Entry 1A5O (X-ray diffraction, 2.50 A resolution); this record covers chains B and C of the 3 polymer chains in the assembly.

== Chain B ==
Name: Urease (beta subunit)
Source organism: Klebsiella aerogenes
Notes: EC 3.5.1.5
UniProtKB: P18315 (URE2_KLEAE); numbering as in UniProt (aligned over 1-101)
Amino-acid sequence (101 residues; row label = number of the first residue in the row):
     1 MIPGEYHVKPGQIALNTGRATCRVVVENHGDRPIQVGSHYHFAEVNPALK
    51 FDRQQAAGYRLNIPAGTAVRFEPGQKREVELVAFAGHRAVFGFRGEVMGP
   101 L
Curated features (UniProtKB/Swiss-Prot):
  - mutagenesis: His39 (H39A: Reduces activity by 20% and reduces thermal stability above 50 degrees Celsius), His41 (H41A: Reduces activity by 30% and reduces thermal stability above 50 degrees Celsius)

== Chain C ==
Name: Urease (alpha subunit)
Source organism: Klebsiella aerogenes
Notes: EC 3.5.1.5
UniProtKB: P18314 (URE1_KLEAE); numbering as in UniProt (aligned over 2-567)
Amino-acid sequence (566 residues; numbered 2 to 567; the number before each row is that of its first residue):
     2 SNISRQAYADMFGPTVGDKVRLADTELWIEVEDDLTTYGEEVKFGGGKVI
    52 RDGMGQGQMLAADCVDLVLTNALIVDHWGIVKADIGVKDGRIFAIGKAGN
   102 PDIQPNVTIPIGAATEVIAAEGKIVTAGGIDTHIHWICPQQAEEALVSGV
   152 TTMVGGGTGPAAGTHATTCTPGPWYISRMLQAADSLPVNIGLLGKGNVSQ
   202 PDALREQVAAGVIGLCIHEDWGATPAAIDCALTVADEMDIQVALHSDTLN
   252 ESGFVEDTLAAIGGRTIHTFHTEGAGGGHAPDIITACAHPNILPSSTNPT
   302 LPYTLNTIDEHLDMLMVCHHLDPDIAEDVAFAESRIRRETIAAEDVLHDL
   352 GAFSLTSSDSQAMGRVGEVILRTWQVAHRMKVQRGALAEETGDNDNFRVK
   402 RYIAKYTINPALTHGIAHEVGSIEVGKLADLVVWSPAFFGVKPATVIKGG
   452 MIAIAPMGDINASIPTPQPVHYRPMFGALGSARHHCRLTFLSQAAAANGV
   502 AERLNLRSAIAVVKGCRTVQKADMVHNSLQPNITVDAQTYEVRVDGELIT
   552 SEPADVLPMAQRYFLF
Differences from the reference sequence: engineered mutation Cys217 (Lys in P18314)
Curated features (UniProtKB/Swiss-Prot):
  - active site: His320 (Proton donor)
  - binding site (Ni(2+)): His134, His136, His246, His272, Asp360
  - binding site (substrate): His219
  - mutagenesis: His134 (H134A: Abrogates activity and reduces binding to nickel ions), His136 (H136A: Abrogates activity and reduces binding to nickel ions), His219 (H219A: Reduces activity 500-fold and increases KM 1000-fold. Resistant to inactivation by diethylpyrocarbonate and iodoacetamide; H219N/Q: Increases KM 100-fold; optimum pH is 6), Asp221 (D221A: Reduces activity 1000-fold and increases KM 10-fold; D221N: Reduces activity 50-fold), His246 (H246A: Abrogates activity and reduces binding to nickel ions), His312 (H312A: Enhances thermal stability above 50 degrees Celsius), Cys319 (C319A: Reduces activity 2-fold, but increases KM only 1.7-fold; optimum pH is 6.7. Reduces binding of nickel ions. Resistant to inactivation by iodoacetamide ...), His320 (H320A: Reduces activity 100000-fold, but increases KM only 3-fold; optimum pH is 6.75. Resistant to inactivation by diethylpyrocarbonate and iodoacetamide ...), Arg336 (R336Q: Reduces activity 10000-fold, but has no effect on KM)

== How chain B and chain C interact ==
Residue-residue contacts - 83 pairs, chain B then chain C:
  Met1(B) - Arg22(C)
  Met1(B) - Asp25(C)
  Met1(B) - Arg563(C)
  Ile2(B) - Arg22(C)
  Pro3(B) - Ala24(C)
  Pro3(B) - Asp25(C)
  Pro3(B) - Ala438(C)
  Pro3(B) - Tyr564(C)
  Gly4(B) - Val21(C)
  Gly4(B) - Arg22(C)
  Gly4(B) - Ala24(C)  hydrogen bond (backbone-backbone)
  Gly4(B) - Pro437(C)
  Gly4(B) - Ala438(C)
  Glu5(B) - Val21(C)
  Glu5(B) - Arg22(C)  salt bridge
  Glu5(B) - Trp29(C)
  Tyr6(B) - Ala10(C)
  Tyr6(B) - Pro15(C)
  Tyr6(B) - Lys20(C)
  Tyr6(B) - Val21(C)  hydrophobic
  Tyr6(B) - Gly123(C)
  His7(B) - Asp19(C)
  His7(B) - Lys20(C)  hydrogen bond (backbone-backbone)
  His7(B) - Trp29(C)
  Val8(B) - Arg6(C)
  Val8(B) - Gln7(C)
  Val8(B) - Ala10(C)  hydrophobic
  Val8(B) - Asp19(C)
  Lys9(B) - Arg6(C)
  Lys9(B) - Asp19(C)  hydrogen bond (backbone-side chain)
  Gly11(B) - Ser5(C)
  Gly11(B) - Arg6(C)  hydrogen bond (backbone-backbone)
  Gln12(B) - Asn3(C)  hydrogen bond
  Gln12(B) - Ile4(C)
  Gln12(B) - Ser5(C)
  Gln12(B) - Arg6(C)
  Ile13(B) - Asn3(C)
  Ile13(B) - Ile4(C)  hydrogen bond (backbone-backbone)
  Ile13(B) - Tyr39(C)  hydrophobic
  Ala14(B) - Ser2(C)
  Ala14(B) - Tyr39(C)
  Leu15(B) - Ser2(C)  hydrogen bond (backbone-backbone)
  Leu15(B) - Tyr39(C)
  Leu15(B) - Gly40(C)
  Asn16(B) - Tyr39(C)  hydrogen bond (backbone-backbone)
  Asn16(B) - Gly40(C)  hydrogen bond (side chain-backbone)
  Asn16(B) - Glu41(C)
  Arg19(B) - Glu41(C)  salt bridge
  Gly37(B) - Gly48(C)
  His39(B) - Gly40(C)
  His39(B) - Glu41(C)  salt bridge
  His39(B) - Val50(C)
  His39(B) - Met55(C)
  Tyr40(B) - Met55(C)  hydrophobic
  Arg60(B) - Gly40(C)
  Arg60(B) - Glu41(C)  salt bridge
  Asn62(B) - Ser2(C)  hydrogen bond (side chain-backbone)
  Pro64(B) - Ser2(C)
  Ala65(B) - Phe13(C)
  Ala65(B) - Gly40(C)
  Ala65(B) - Glu42(C)
  Ala65(B) - Val50(C)  hydrophobic
  Gly66(B) - Gly48(C)
  Gly66(B) - Lys49(C)
  Gly66(B) - Val50(C)
  Phe84(B) - Ile104(C)  hydrophobic
  Ala85(B) - Asp103(C)
  Ala85(B) - Ile104(C)  hydrogen bond (backbone-backbone)
  Ala85(B) - Pro106(C)
  Gly86(B) - Pro102(C)
  Gly86(B) - Asp103(C)
  Gly86(B) - Gln105(C)
  His87(B) - Pro102(C)  hydrogen bond (backbone-backbone)
  His87(B) - Asp103(C)  salt bridge
  Arg88(B) - Asp103(C)  hydrogen bond (backbone-backbone)
  Ala89(B) - Asp103(C)  hydrogen bond (backbone-backbone)
  Ala89(B) - Ile104(C)
  Phe91(B) - Gly54(C)
  Phe91(B) - Gln59(C)
  Phe91(B) - Asp103(C)
  Gly92(B) - Asp53(C)
  Phe93(B) - Gly54(C)
  Phe93(B) - Met55(C)  hydrophobic
Also at the interface, not in a pair above, chain B (37 interface residues in all): Pro10, Ser38, Ile63, Thr67
Also at the interface, not in a pair above, chain C (45 interface residues in all): Tyr9, Met12, Gly14, Thr16, Val17, Gly18, Lys44, Arg52

== Summary ==
Chain B and chain C form an interface of 37 and 45 residues respectively, with 14 hydrogen bonds and 5 salt
bridges. Among the polar pairs are Glu5(B)-Arg22(C), Arg19(B)-Glu41(C) and His39(B)-Glu41(C).
Chain B is Urease (beta subunit) and chain C is Urease (alpha subunit), both from Klebsiella aerogenes; the
structure, K217C variant of klebsiella aerogenes urease, chemically rescued by formate and nickel, was
determined by X-ray diffraction, deposited together with 1A5K, 1A5L, 1A5M and 1A5N.
